Entry 4R6G (X-ray diffraction, 2.80 A resolution); this record covers chain A.

Chain A:
Molecule: leucine rich repeats DLRR_K
Source organism: synthetic construct
Chain sequence (464 residues; numbered 1 to 464; the number before each row is that of its first residue):
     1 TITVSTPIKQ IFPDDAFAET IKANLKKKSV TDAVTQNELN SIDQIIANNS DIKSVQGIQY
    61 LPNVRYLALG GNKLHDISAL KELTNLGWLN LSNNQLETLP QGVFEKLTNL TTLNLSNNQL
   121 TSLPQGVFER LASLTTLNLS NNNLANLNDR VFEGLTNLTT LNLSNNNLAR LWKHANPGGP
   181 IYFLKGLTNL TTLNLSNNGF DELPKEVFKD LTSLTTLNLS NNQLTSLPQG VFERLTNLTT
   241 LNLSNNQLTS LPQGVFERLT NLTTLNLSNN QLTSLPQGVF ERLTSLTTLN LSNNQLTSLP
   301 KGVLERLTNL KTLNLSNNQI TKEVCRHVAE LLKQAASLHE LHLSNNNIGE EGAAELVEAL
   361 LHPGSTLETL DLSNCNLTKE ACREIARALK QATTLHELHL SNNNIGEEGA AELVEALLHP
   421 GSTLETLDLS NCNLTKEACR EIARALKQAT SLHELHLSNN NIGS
Ion coordination: Ca2+: Pro13, Asp15

In short:
Pro13 and Asp15 form the Ca2+ site.
Chain A is leucine rich repeats DLRR_K (synthetic construct); the structure, Crystal structure of
computational designed leucine rich repeats DLRR_K in space group P22121, was determined by X-ray diffraction
(same publication as 4R58, 4R5C, 4R5D, 4R6F and 4R6J).
